Entry 9NHH (electron microscopy, 3.00 A resolution); this record covers chains B and D of the 8 polymer chains in the assembly.

Chain B (and D):
Molecule: AMC016v4.2 transmembrane protein gp41
Organism: Human immunodeficiency virus 1
Notes: chain D of this document is another copy of the same molecule, construct and numbering; everything in this record applies to it too
Sequence (153 residues; row label = number of the first residue in the row):
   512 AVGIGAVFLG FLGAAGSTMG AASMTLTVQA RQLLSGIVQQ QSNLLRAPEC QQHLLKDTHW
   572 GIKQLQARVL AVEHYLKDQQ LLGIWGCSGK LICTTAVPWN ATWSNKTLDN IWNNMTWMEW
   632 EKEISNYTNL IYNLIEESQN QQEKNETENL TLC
Disordered / not traced: 512-520, 548-571
Cystine bridges: Cys598-Cys604
Covalently attached groups: N-acetylglucosamine (NAG) linked to Asn611, Asn616, Asn625, Asn637, Asn656

How chain B and chain D interact:
Residue-residue contacts (23; chain B residue first):
  Met535(B) with Lys655(D), hydrogen bond (backbone-side chain); Glu659(D)
  Thr538(B) with Glu654(D)
  Arg542(B) with Ile595(D); Glu647(D), salt bridge; Asn651(D), hydrogen bond; Glu654(D), salt bridge
  Leu545(B) with Gln591(D), hydrogen bond (backbone-side chain)
  Ser546(B) with Gln591(D)
  Gly547(B) with Gln591(D)
  Gly572(B) with Ile573(D)
  Ile573(B) with Ile573(D), hydrophobic
  Leu576(B) with Ile573(D), hydrophobic; Leu576(D), hydrophobic; Gln577(D)
  Arg579(B) with Val580(D); Leu581(D); Glu584(D), salt bridge
  Val580(B) with Val580(D), hydrophobic
  Val583(B) with Leu587(D), hydrophobic
  Tyr586(B) with Gln591(D)
  Leu602(B) with Glu654(D)
  Trp623(B) with Leu663(D), hydrophobic
Also at the interface, not in a pair above, chain B (19 interface residues in all): Leu544, Leu587, Ile603, Leu619
Also at the interface, not in a pair above, chain D (17 interface residues in all): Val583, Thr658

Overview:
The interface between chain B and chain D involves 19 residues on one side and 17 on the other; the contacts
include 3 hydrogen bonds and 3 salt bridges. Polar pairs include Arg542(B)-Glu647(D), Arg542(B)-Glu654(D) and
Arg579(B)-Glu584(D).
Chain B and chain D are both AMC016v4.2 transmembrane protein gp41 (Human immunodeficiency virus 1); the
structure, AMC016 v4.2 in complex with pAb Base-A isolated from animal RQk18 at week 43, was determined by
electron microscopy (same publication as 9NHI, 9NHJ, 9NHK, 9NHL, 9NHM, 9NHN, 9NHO and 9NI9).
